Entry 1JCJ (X-ray diffraction, 1.10 A resolution); this record covers chain A.

Chain A:
Name: Deoxyribose-phosphate aldolase
From: Escherichia coli
Notes: EC 4.1.2.4
Reference sequence: P0A6L0 (DEOC_ECOLI); residues 1-259 here = UniProt positions 1-259
Amino-acid sequence (260 residues; each row starts with the number of its first residue; numbering starts at 0):
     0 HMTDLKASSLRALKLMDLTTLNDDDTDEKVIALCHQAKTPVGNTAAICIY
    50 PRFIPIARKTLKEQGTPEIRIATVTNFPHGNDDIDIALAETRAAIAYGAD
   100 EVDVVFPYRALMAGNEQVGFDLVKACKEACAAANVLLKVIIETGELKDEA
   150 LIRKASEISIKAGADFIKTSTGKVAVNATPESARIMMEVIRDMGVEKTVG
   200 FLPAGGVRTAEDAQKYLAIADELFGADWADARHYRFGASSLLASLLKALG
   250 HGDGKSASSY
Disordered / not traced: 252-259
Sequence notes: cloning artifact (0); engineered mutation Leu201 (Lys in P0A6L0)
Covalently attached groups: 1-hydroxy-pentane-3,4-diol-5-phosphate (HPD) linked to Lys167
Small-molecule neighbours: 1-hydroxy-pentane-3,4-diol-5-phosphate (HPD): Thr18, Leu20, Cys47, Val73, Phe76, Asp102, Ile139, Ser169, Thr170, Gly171, Ala203, Gly204, Gly205, Gly236, Ala237, Ser238, Ser239
Curated features (UniProtKB/Swiss-Prot):
  - active site: Asp102 (Proton donor/acceptor), Lys167 (Schiff-base intermediate with acetaldehyde)
  - modified residue: Lys167 (N6-acetyllysine)
  - mutagenesis: Cys47 (C47A/S: 3-fold decrease in catalytic efficiency), Asp102 (D102E: 44-fold decrease in catalytic efficiency; D102L: 2000-fold decrease in catalytic efficiency; D102N: 1500-fold decrease in catalytic efficiency), Lys137 (K137L: 20-fold decrease in catalytic efficiency), Lys167 (K167L: 1000-fold decrease in catalytic efficiency; K167R: 20-fold decrease in catalytic efficiency), Tyr259 (Y259F: 200-fold decrease in catalytic efficiency)
What the authors report for this chain:
  - binding site for 1-hydroxy-pentane-3,4-diol-5-phosphate: Lys167
  - catalytic residues: Lys167
  - catalytic residues: Asp102 (proposed by the authors, not directly observed)
  - mutagenesis - C47A, C47S, D102E (45-fold), D102L, D102N, K137L, K167L, K167R (22-fold), Y259F (200-fold): decreased catalytic activity

Summary:
1-hydroxy-pentane-3,4-diol-5-phosphate is covalently linked to Lys167. UniProt lists active-site residues
Asp102 and Lys167 and 5 mutagenesis sites. From the paper: catalytic residues Lys167 and Asp102; C47A, C47S
and D102E, among others, reduce catalytic activity; 9 substitutions were tested in all.
Chain A is Deoxyribose-phosphate aldolase (Escherichia coli); the structure, Observation of covalent
intermediates in an enzyme mechanism at atomic resolution, was determined by X-ray diffraction.
